9EBN - chains B and G of the 5 polymer chains in the assembly; structure by electron microscopy, 3.44 A resolution.

Chain B:
Molecule: Guanine nucleotide-binding protein G(I)/G(S)/G(T) subunit beta-1
From: Homo sapiens
UniProtKB: P62873 (GBB1_HUMAN); residues 2-340 here = UniProt positions 2-340
Sequence (340 residues; numbered 1 to 340; the number before each row is that of its first residue):
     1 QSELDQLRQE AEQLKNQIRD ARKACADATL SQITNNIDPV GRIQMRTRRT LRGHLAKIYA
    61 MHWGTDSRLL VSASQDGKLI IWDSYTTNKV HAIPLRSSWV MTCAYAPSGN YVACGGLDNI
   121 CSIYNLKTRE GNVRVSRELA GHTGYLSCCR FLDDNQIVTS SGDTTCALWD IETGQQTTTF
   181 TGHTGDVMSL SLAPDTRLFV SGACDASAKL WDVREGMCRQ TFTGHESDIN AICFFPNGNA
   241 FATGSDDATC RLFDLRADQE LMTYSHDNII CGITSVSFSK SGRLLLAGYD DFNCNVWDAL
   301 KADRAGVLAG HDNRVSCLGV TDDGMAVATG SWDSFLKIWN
Disordered / not traced: 1-3
Construct notes: expression tag (1)
UniProt features mapped onto this chain:
  - modified residue: Ser-2 (N-acetylserine), His-266 (Phosphohistidine)
  - natural variant: Leu-30 (L30F: In MRD42; uncertain significance), Arg-52 (R52G: In MRD42), Gly-64 (G64V: In MRD42), Asp-76 (D76E: In MRD42; D76G: In MRD42), Gly-77 (G77S: In MRD42), Lys-78 (K78R: In MRD42), Ile-80 (I80N: In MRD42; I80T: In MRD42), His-91 (H91R: In MRD42; uncertain significance), Ala-92 (A92T: In MRD42), Pro-94 (P94S: In MRD42), Leu-95 (L95P: In MRD42), Arg-96 (R96L: In MRD42), 5 further natural variant entries in UniProt

Chain G:
Molecule: Guanine nucleotide-binding protein G(I)/G(S)/G(O) subunit gamma-2
From: Homo sapiens
UniProtKB: P59768 (GBG2_HUMAN); residues 5-62 here = UniProt positions 5-62
Sequence (58 residues; row label = number of the first residue in the row):
     5 NTASIAQARK LVEQLKMEAN IDRIKVSKAA ADLMAYCEAH AKEDPLLTPV PASENPFR
Disordered / not traced: 5-8, 62

How chain B and chain G interact:
Pairs across the interface - 60 pairs, chain B then chain G:
  Glu-10(B) / Val-16(G)
  Ala-11(B) / Leu-19(G)
  Leu-14(B) / Leu-19(G)  hydrophobic
  Gln-17(B) / Ala-23(G)
  Ile-18(B) / Leu-19(G)  hydrophobic
  Cys-25(B) / Arg-27(G)
  Cys-25(B) / Ile-28(G)
  Cys-25(B) / Lys-29(G)
  Cys-25(B) / Val-30(G)  hydrogen bond (backbone-backbone)
  Asp-27(B) / Lys-29(G)
  Asp-27(B) / Val-30(G)
  Asp-27(B) / Ser-31(G)  hydrogen bond
  Ala-28(B) / Val-30(G)
  Leu-30(B) / Ala-34(G)  hydrophobic
  Ile-33(B) / Ala-34(G)  hydrophobic
  Ile-33(B) / Met-38(G)  hydrophobic
  Val-40(B) / Leu-51(G)  hydrophobic
  Arg-48(B) / Phe-61(G)
  Arg-49(B) / Pro-60(G)
  Arg-49(B) / Phe-61(G)  hydrogen bond (side chain-backbone)
  Ser-84(B) / Phe-61(G)
  Tyr-85(B) / Pro-60(G)
  Lys-209(B) / Glu-22(G)  salt bridge
  Cys-218(B) / Gln-18(G)  hydrogen bond
  Cys-218(B) / Met-21(G)
  Cys-218(B) / Glu-22(G)
  Thr-221(B) / Glu-22(G)  hydrogen bond
  Phe-235(B) / Leu-37(G)  hydrophobic
  Phe-235(B) / Tyr-40(G)  hydrophobic
  Phe-235(B) / Cys-41(G)  hydrophobic
  Pro-236(B) / Tyr-40(G)
  Asn-237(B) / Asp-36(G)  hydrogen bond
  Asn-237(B) / Leu-37(G)
  Asn-237(B) / Tyr-40(G)
  Asp-254(B) / Ala-33(G)
  Arg-256(B) / Arg-27(G)
  Arg-256(B) / Ile-28(G)
  Arg-256(B) / Asp-36(G)  salt bridge
  Ala-257(B) / Ile-28(G)
  Ala-257(B) / Val-30(G)  hydrophobic
  Asp-258(B) / Arg-27(G)  salt bridge
  Gln-259(B) / Val-30(G)
  Leu-261(B) / Val-30(G)  hydrophobic
  Ser-279(B) / Asp-48(G)  hydrogen bond
  Lys-280(B) / Asp-48(G)  hydrogen bond (backbone-side chain)
  Ser-281(B) / Tyr-40(G)
  Ser-281(B) / Cys-41(G)  hydrogen bond (side chain-backbone)
  Ser-281(B) / His-44(G)  hydrogen bond (side chain-backbone)
  Ser-281(B) / Ala-45(G)
  Ser-281(B) / Asp-48(G)  hydrogen bond (backbone-side chain)
  Gly-282(B) / Cys-41(G)  hydrogen bond (backbone-side chain)
  Leu-300(B) / Cys-41(G)  hydrophobic
  Gly-324(B) / Pro-49(G)
  Gly-324(B) / Leu-50(G)
  Met-325(B) / Pro-49(G)  hydrophobic
  Met-325(B) / Leu-50(G)
  Ala-326(B) / Phe-61(G)  hydrophobic
  Val-327(B) / Leu-50(G)  hydrophobic
  Ile-338(B) / Phe-61(G)  hydrophobic
  Asn-340(B) / Phe-61(G)
Interface residues without a listed pair, chain B (52 interface residues in all): Leu-4, Leu-7, Arg-22, Ala-24, Ala-26, Thr-34, Ile-43, Met-45, Arg-219, Gln-220, Ala-240, Leu-252, Arg-283, Asp-323
Interface residues without a listed pair, chain G (33 interface residues in all): Ile-9, Ala-12, Lys-20, Ile-25, Ala-35, Glu-47, Asn-59

In short:
Chain B and chain G form an interface of 52 and 33 residues respectively; the contacts include 12 hydrogen
bonds and 3 salt bridges. Polar pairs include Lys-209(B)/Glu-22(G), Arg-256(B)/Asp-36(G) and
Asp-258(B)/Arg-27(G).
Chain B is Guanine nucleotide-binding protein G(I)/G(S)/G(T) subunit beta-1 and chain G is Guanine
nucleotide-binding protein G(I)/G(S)/G(O) subunit gamma-2, both from Homo sapiens; the structure, Peptide 1
(GLP-1 (Aib16, ACPC18)) bound to GLP-1R/Gs complex, was determined by electron microscopy together with 9EBO
and 9EBQ from the same study.
